2X8D - chain A; structure by X-ray diffraction, 1.90 A resolution.

# Chain A
Name: Serine/threonine-protein kinase CHK1
From: Homo sapiens
Notes: EC 2.7.11.1; fragment: chk1kd, residues 1-289
UniProtKB: O14757 (CHK1_HUMAN); numbering as in UniProt (aligned over 1-289)
Amino-acid sequence (289 residues; row label = number of the first residue in the row):
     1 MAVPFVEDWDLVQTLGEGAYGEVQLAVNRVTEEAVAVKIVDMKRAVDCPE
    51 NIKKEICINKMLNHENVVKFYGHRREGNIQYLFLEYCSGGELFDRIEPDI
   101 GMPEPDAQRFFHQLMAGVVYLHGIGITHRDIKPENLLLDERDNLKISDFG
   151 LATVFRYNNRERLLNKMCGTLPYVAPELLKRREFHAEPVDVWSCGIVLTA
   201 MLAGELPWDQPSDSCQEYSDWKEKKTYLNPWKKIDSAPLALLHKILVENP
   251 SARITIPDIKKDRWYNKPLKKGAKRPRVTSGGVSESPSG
Disordered / not traced: 1, 282-289
Small-molecule neighbours: X8D (5-methyl[1,2,4]triazolo[4,3-a]quinolin-1(2h)-one): Leu15, Gly16, Val23, Ala36, Leu84, Glu85, Tyr86, Cys87, Gly90, Glu91, Leu137
Curated features (UniProtKB/Swiss-Prot):
  - active site: Asp130 (Proton acceptor)
  - binding site (ATP): Leu15 to Val23, Lys38
  - modified residue (Phosphoserine): Ser280, Ser286
  - cross-link: Lys132 (Glycyl lysine isopeptide (Lys-Gly) (interchain with G-Cter in ubiquitin))
  - mutagenesis: Lys38 (K38R: Abolishes kinase activity), Asp130 (D130A: Abolishes kinase activity), Lys132 (K132R: Strong reduction of chromatin-associated CHK1 ubiquitination)
From the paper describing this entry:
  - binding site for X8D: Glu85, Tyr86, Cys87, Ser147

# Summary
Bound to chain A: compound X8D. UniProt lists active-site residue Asp130, 10 ATP-binding residues and 3
mutagenesis sites. The paper reports a binding site for X8D at Glu85, Tyr86 and Cys87 among others.
Chain A is Serine/threonine-protein kinase CHK1 (Homo sapiens); the structure, Discovery of a Novel Class of
triazolones as Checkpoint Kinase Inhibitors - Hit to Lead Exploration, was determined by X-ray diffraction
together with 2X8E and 2X8I from the same study.
